PDB entry 7PET | electron microscopy, 9.50 A resolution (very low resolution: no residue pairs are listed; an interface is given only as per-side residue counts) | chains k and J of the 36 polymer chains in the assembly

Chain k:
Molecule: Histone H3.2
Organism: Homo sapiens
UniProt: Q71DI3 (H32_HUMAN); residues 0-135 here correspond to UniProt positions 1-136 (UniProt number = residue number + 1)
Chain sequence (136 residues; numbered 0 to 135; the number before each row is that of its first residue; numbering starts at 0):
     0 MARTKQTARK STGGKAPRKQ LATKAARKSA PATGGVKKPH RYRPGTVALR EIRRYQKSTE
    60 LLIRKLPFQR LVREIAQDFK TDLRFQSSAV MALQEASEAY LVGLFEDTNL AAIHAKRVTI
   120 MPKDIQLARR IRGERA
Unresolved in the structure: 0-36, 134-135
Differences from the reference sequence: engineered mutation Ala110 (Cys111 in Q71DI3)
Swiss-Prot annotation at these positions:
  - modified residue: Arg2 (Asymmetric dimethylarginine), Thr3 (Phosphothreonine), Lys4 (Allysine), Gln5 (5-glutamyl dopamine), Thr6 (Phosphothreonine), Arg8 (Citrulline), Lys9 (N6,N6,N6-trimethyllysine), Ser10 (ADP-ribosylserine), Thr11 (Phosphothreonine), Lys14 (N6-(2-hydroxyisobutyryl)lysine), Arg17 (Asymmetric dimethylarginine), Lys18 (N6-(2-hydroxyisobutyryl)lysine), Lys23 (N6-(2-hydroxyisobutyryl)lysine), Arg26 (Citrulline), Lys27 (N6,N6,N6-trimethyllysine), Ser28 (ADP-ribosylserine), Lys36 (N6,N6,N6-trimethyllysine), Lys37 (N6-methyllysine), Tyr41 (Phosphotyrosine), Lys56 (N6,N6,N6-trimethyllysine) and 8 more in UniProt
  - lipidation: Lys18 (N6-decanoyllysine)

Chain J:
Molecule: 702-nt DNA strand
Organism: synthetic construct
Sequence (702 nucleotides; numbered 1 to 702; the number before each row is that of its first residue):
     1 ATCGGCACTG GAACAGGATG TATATATGTG ACACGTGCCT GGAGACTAGG GAGTAATCCC
    61 CTTGGCGGTT AAAACGCGGG GGACAGCGCG TACGTGCGTT TAAGCGGTGC TAGAGCTGTC
   121 TACGACCAAT TGAGCGGCCT CGGCACCGGG ATTCTCCAGG GGATCCGGAT GCTCGGGTCC
   181 GGCACTGGAA CAGGATGTAT ATATGTGACA CGTGCCTGGA GACTAGGGAG TAATCCCCTT
   241 GGCGGTTAAA ACGCGGGGGA CAGCGCGTAC GTGCGTTTAA GCGGTGCTAG AGCTGTCTAC
   301 GACCAATTGA GCGGCCTCGG CACCGGGATT CTCCAGGGGA TCCGGATGCT CGGGTCCGGC
   361 ACTGGAACAG GATGTATATA TGTGACACGT GCCTGGAGAC TAGGGAGTAA TCCCCTTGGC
   421 GGTTAAAACG CGGGGGACAG CGCGTACGTG CGTTTAAGCG GTGCTAGAGC TGTCTACGAC
   481 CAATTGAGCG GCCTCGGCAC CGGGATTCTC CAGGGGATCC GGATGCTCGG GTCCGGCACT
   541 GGAACAGGAT GTATATATGT GACACGTGCC TGGAGACTAG GGAGTAATCC CCTTGGCGGT
   601 TAAAACGCGG GGGACAGCGC GTACGTGCGT TTAAGCGGTG CTAGAGCTGT CTACGACCAA
   661 TTGAGCGGCC TCGGCACCGG GATTCTCCAG GGGATCCGGG AT
Unresolved in the structure: 1-2, 701-702

How chain k and chain J interact:
At this resolution (10 A) residue pairs are not listed: 20 residues of chain k and 12 of chain J lie at the interface.

In short:
20 residues of chain k face 12 of chain J across their interface.
Chain k is Histone H3.2 (Homo sapiens) and chain J is a 702-nt DNA strand (synthetic construct); the
structure, The 4x177 nucleosome array containing H1, was determined by electron microscopy together with 7PEU,
7PEV, 7PEW, 7PEX, 7PEY, 7PEZ and 16 further entries from the same study.
